Entry 7AR8 (electron microscopy, 3.53 A resolution); this record covers chains L and M of the 47 polymer chains in the assembly.

[Chain L]
Protein: NADH-ubiquinone oxidoreductase chain 5
Source organism: Arabidopsis thaliana
Notes: EC 7.1.1.2
UniProtKB: B5TM94 (B5TM94_ARATH); numbering as in UniProt (aligned over 1-669)
Sequence (669 residues; each row starts with the number of its first residue):
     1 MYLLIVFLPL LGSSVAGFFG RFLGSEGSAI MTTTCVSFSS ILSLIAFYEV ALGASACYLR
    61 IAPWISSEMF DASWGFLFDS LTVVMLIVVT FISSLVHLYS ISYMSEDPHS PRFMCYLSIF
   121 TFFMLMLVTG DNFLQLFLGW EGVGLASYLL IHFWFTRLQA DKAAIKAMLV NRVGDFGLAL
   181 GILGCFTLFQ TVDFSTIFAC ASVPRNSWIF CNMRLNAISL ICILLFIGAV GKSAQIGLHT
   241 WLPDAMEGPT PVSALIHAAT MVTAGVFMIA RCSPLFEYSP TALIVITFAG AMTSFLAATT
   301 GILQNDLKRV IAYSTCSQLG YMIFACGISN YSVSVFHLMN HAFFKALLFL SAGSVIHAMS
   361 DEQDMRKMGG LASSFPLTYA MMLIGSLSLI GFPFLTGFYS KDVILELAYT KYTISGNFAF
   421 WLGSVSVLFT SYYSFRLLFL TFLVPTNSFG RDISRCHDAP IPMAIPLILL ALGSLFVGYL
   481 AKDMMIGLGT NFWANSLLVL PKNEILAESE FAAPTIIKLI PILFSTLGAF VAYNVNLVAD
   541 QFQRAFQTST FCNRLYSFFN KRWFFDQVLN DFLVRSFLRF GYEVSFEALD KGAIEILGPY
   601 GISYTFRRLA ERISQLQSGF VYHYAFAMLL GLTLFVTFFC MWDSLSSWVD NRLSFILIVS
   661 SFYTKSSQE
Disordered / not traced: 616-669
Differences from the reference sequence: conflict Phe-91 (Ser in B5TM94)
Ligand contacts: phosphatidylcholine (PC7; (7S)-4-hydroxy-N,N,N-trimethyl-9-oxo-7-[(palmitoyloxy)methyl]-3,5,8-trioxa-4-phosphahexacosan-1-aminium 4-oxide): Leu-10, Ser-14, Gly-17, Phe-18, His-109, Arg-112, Tyr-116, Ile-119, Phe-123, Leu-145, Leu-149, Phe-155

[Chain M]
Protein: NADH-ubiquinone oxidoreductase chain 4
Source organism: Arabidopsis thaliana
Notes: EC 7.1.1.2
UniProtKB: B5TM93 (B5TM93_ARATH); residue numbers follow UniProt; this construct covers 1-495
Sequence (495 residues; row label = number of the first residue in the row):
     1 MLEHFCECYF NLSGLILCPV LGSIILLFIP NSRIRLIRLI GLCASLITFL YSLVLWIQFD
    61 SSTAKFQFVE SLRWLPYENI NFYLGIDGIS LFFVILTTFL IPICILVGWS GMRSYGKEYI
   121 IAFLICEFLM IAVFCMLDLL LFYVFFESVL IPMFIIIGVW GSRQRKIKAA YQFFLYTLLG
   181 SLFMLLAILL ILFQTGTTDL QILLTTEFSE RRQIFLWIAF FASFAVKVPM VPVHIWLPEA
   241 HVEAPTAGSV ILAGILLKFG TYGFLRFSIP MFPEATLCFT PFIYTLSAIA IIYTSLTTLR
   301 QIDLKKIIAY SSVAHMNLVT IGMFSLNIQG IGGSILLMLS HGLVSSALFL CVGVLYDRHK
   361 TRLVRYYGGL VSTMPNFSTI FFFFTLANMS LPGTSSFIGE FLILVGAFQR NSLVATLAAL
   421 GMILGAAYSL WLYNRVVSGN LKPDFLHKFS DLNGREVFIF IPFLVGLVWM GVYPKVFLDC
   481 MHTSVSNLVQ HGKFH
Disordered / not traced: 1-8
Differences from the reference sequence: conflict Leu-326 (Pro in B5TM93)
Ligand contacts:
  - Lauryl Maltose Neopentyl Glycol (LMN): Leu-72, Arg-73, Glu-78
  - phosphatidylcholine (PC7; (7S)-4-hydroxy-N,N,N-trimethyl-9-oxo-7-[(palmitoyloxy)methyl]-3,5,8-trioxa-4-phosphahexacosan-1-aminium 4-oxide): Val-371, Ser-372, Thr-373, Pro-375, Ser-378, Thr-379, Phe-382, Phe-383, Leu-386, Leu-391, Pro-392, Thr-394, Tyr-433
  - phosphatidylethanolamine (PTY): Leu-96, Phe-99, Leu-343, Ile-461, Pro-462, Val-465, Gly-466, Val-468, Trp-469, Val-472, Tyr-473, Lys-475, Val-476

[Chain L / chain M interface]
Pairs across the interface - 76 pairs, chain L then chain M:
  Pro-63(L) / Tyr-473(M)
  Trp-64(L) / Gly-393(M)
  Trp-64(L) / Ile-398(M)
  Trp-64(L) / Gly-471(M)  hydrogen bond (side chain-backbone)
  Trp-64(L) / Val-472(M)  hydrogen bond (side chain-backbone)
  Trp-64(L) / Pro-474(M)
  Ile-65(L) / Ile-398(M)  hydrophobic
  Ser-66(L) / His-482(M)  hydrogen bond (backbone-side chain)
  Ser-67(L) / His-482(M)
  Glu-68(L) / Ile-328(M)
  Phe-70(L) / Phe-401(M)  hydrophobic
  Trp-74(L) / Val-472(M)  hydrogen bond (side chain-backbone)
  Leu-134(L) / Phe-401(M)  hydrophobic
  Phe-137(L) / Pro-392(M)
  Phe-137(L) / Phe-397(M)  hydrophobic
  Leu-138(L) / Pro-392(M)  hydrophobic
  Glu-141(L) / Leu-391(M)
  Glu-141(L) / Pro-392(M)
  Leu-145(L) / Phe-382(M)  hydrophobic
  Leu-145(L) / Leu-386(M)  hydrophobic
  Tyr-148(L) / Leu-430(M)  hydrophobic
  Tyr-148(L) / Tyr-433(M)
  Tyr-148(L) / Asn-434(M)  hydrogen bond
  Leu-149(L) / Phe-382(M)  hydrophobic
  His-152(L) / Asn-434(M)  hydrogen bond
  His-152(L) / Ser-438(M)  hydrogen bond
  Phe-155(L) / Val-371(M)  hydrophobic
  Phe-155(L) / Ser-372(M)
  Phe-155(L) / Ser-438(M)
  Asp-161(L) / Ser-438(M)
  Ile-165(L) / Asn-434(M)
  Met-168(L) / Leu-430(M)  hydrophobic
  Leu-169(L) / Ala-426(M)
  Arg-172(L) / Met-389(M)  hydrogen bond (side chain-backbone)
  Arg-172(L) / Ser-390(M)  hydrogen bond
  Arg-172(L) / Met-422(M)  hydrogen bond (side chain-backbone)
  Arg-172(L) / Ile-423(M)
  Arg-172(L) / Ala-426(M)
  Val-173(L) / Ile-423(M)  hydrophobic
  Phe-176(L) / Thr-416(M)
  Phe-176(L) / Ala-419(M)  hydrophobic
  Phe-176(L) / Leu-420(M)  hydrophobic
  Phe-176(L) / Ile-423(M)  hydrophobic
  Ile-182(L) / Phe-401(M)  hydrophobic
  Leu-183(L) / Leu-404(M)
  Leu-183(L) / Val-405(M)
  Leu-183(L) / Phe-408(M)  hydrophobic
  Phe-186(L) / Gln-329(M)
  Phe-186(L) / Val-405(M)  hydrophobic
  Phe-186(L) / Gln-409(M)
  Thr-187(L) / Phe-408(M)
  Thr-187(L) / Gln-409(M)
  Ile-209(L) / Ser-412(M)  hydrogen bond (backbone-side chain)
  Phe-210(L) / Ser-412(M)
  Cys-211(L) / Ser-412(M)
  Cys-211(L) / Leu-413(M)  hydrophobic
  Leu-578(L) / Leu-299(M)  hydrophobic
  Leu-578(L) / Arg-300(M)
  Gly-581(L) / Leu-296(M)
  Gly-581(L) / Thr-297(M)
  Tyr-582(L) / Arg-300(M)
  Ser-585(L) / Tyr-293(M)
  Ser-585(L) / Thr-297(M)  hydrogen bond
  Phe-586(L) / Thr-297(M)
  Phe-586(L) / Gln-301(M)
  Leu-589(L) / Tyr-293(M)  hydrophobic
  Asp-590(L) / His-234(M)  salt bridge
  Asp-590(L) / Ile-235(M)
  Asp-590(L) / Thr-297(M)
  Ile-594(L) / Pro-232(M)
  Ile-594(L) / Ile-235(M)  hydrophobic
  Glu-595(L) / Ile-235(M)
  Leu-597(L) / Tyr-176(M)
  Gly-598(L) / Tyr-176(M)  hydrogen bond (backbone-side chain)
  Pro-599(L) / Lys-168(M)
  Pro-599(L) / Gln-172(M)
Also at the interface, not in a pair above, chain L (50 interface residues in all): Lys-162, Ala-179, Leu-180, Gly-184, Trp-208, Phe-577, Lys-591
Also at the interface, not in a pair above, chain M (56 interface residues in all): Val-231, Glu-239, Tyr-310, Leu-402, Ala-427, Trp-431, Gly-439, Lys-475, Leu-478

[Overview]
50 residues of chain L and 56 residues of chain M are in contact, with 13 hydrogen bonds and 1 salt bridge.
Polar pairs include Asp-590(L)/His-234(M), Trp-64(L)/Gly-471(M) and Trp-64(L)/Val-472(M). Phosphatidylcholine
is bound between chain L and chain M.
Chain L is NADH-ubiquinone oxidoreductase chain 5 and chain M is NADH-ubiquinone oxidoreductase chain 4, both
from Arabidopsis thaliana; the structure, Cryo-EM structure of Arabidopsis thaliana complex-I (closed
conformation), was determined by electron microscopy together with 7AQQ, 7AQR, 7AQW, 7AR7, 7AR9, 7ARB, 7ARC
and 7ARD from the same study.
